Entry 4MEY (X-ray diffraction, 3.95 A resolution); this record covers chains A and B of the 6 polymer chains in the assembly.

== Chain A (and B) ==
Molecule: DNA-directed RNA polymerase subunit alpha
Organism: Escherichia coli
Notes: EC 2.7.7.6; chain B of this document is another copy of the same molecule, construct and numbering; everything in this record applies to it too
UniProtKB: P0A7Z4 (RPOA_ECOLI); residues 2-329 here = UniProt positions 2-329
Amino-acid sequence (335 residues; numbered -5 to 329; the number before each row is that of its first residue; numbers below 1 keep their minus sign (Met-5 is residue -5)):
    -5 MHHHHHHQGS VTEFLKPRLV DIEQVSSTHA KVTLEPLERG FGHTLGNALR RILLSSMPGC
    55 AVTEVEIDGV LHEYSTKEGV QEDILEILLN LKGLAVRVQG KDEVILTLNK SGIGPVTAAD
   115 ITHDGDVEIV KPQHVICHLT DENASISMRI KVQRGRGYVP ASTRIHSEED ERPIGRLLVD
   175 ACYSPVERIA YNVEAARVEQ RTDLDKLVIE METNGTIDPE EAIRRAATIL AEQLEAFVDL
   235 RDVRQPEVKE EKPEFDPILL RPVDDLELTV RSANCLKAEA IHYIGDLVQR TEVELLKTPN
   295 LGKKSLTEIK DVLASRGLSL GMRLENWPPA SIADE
Unresolved in the structure: -5 to 4, 159-167, 234-246, 325-329 (chain B: -5 to 5, 159-170, 233-251, 324-329)
Sequence notes: expression tag (-4 to 1)
Curated features (UniProtKB/Swiss-Prot):
  - region: Glu162 to Glu165 (Required for interaction with Crp at class II promoters)
  - modified residue: Arg265 (ADP-ribosylarginine), Lys297 (N6-acetyllysine), Lys298 (N6-acetyllysine)
  - mutagenesis: Arg45 (R45C: In rpoA112; temperature-sensitive, blocks RNA polymerase assembly), Glu162 to Glu165 (5-fold decrease in CRP-class II promoter-dependent transcription), Glu165 (E165K: 5-fold decrease in CRP-class II promoter-dependent transcription), Arg191 (R191C: In rpoA101; temperature-sensitive)

== Interface between chain A and chain B ==
Contacting residue pairs (58):
  Val5(A) with Asp96(B)
  Thr6(A) with Arg150(B)
  Phe8(A) with Arg150(B); Ile223(B), hydrophobic; Gln227(B)
  Leu9(A) with Gln227(B), hydrogen bond (backbone-side chain)
  Lys10(A) with Glu226(B); Gln227(B)
  Pro11(A) with Gln227(B); Ala230(B)
  Phe35(A) with Ile46(B), hydrophobic; Ser50(B)
  Thr38(A) with Ala42(B); Arg45(B)
  Leu39(A) with Leu228(B), hydrophobic
  Ala42(A) with Thr38(B)
  Arg45(A) with Thr38(B)
  Ile46(A) with Phe35(B), hydrophobic
  Ser50(A) with Phe8(B); Phe35(B)
  Glu60(A) with Ile252(B), hydrogen bond (side chain-backbone)
  Ile61(A) with Asp259(B)
  Asp62(A) with Pro256(B); Asp259(B)
  Gly63(A) with Asp259(B), hydrogen bond (backbone-side chain)
  Leu65(A) with Asp259(B); Glu261(B)
  Arg143(A) with Leu254(B)
  Arg150(A) with Thr6(B); Phe8(B)
  Ile168(A) with Ile252(B); Arg310(B), hydrogen bond (backbone-side chain)
  Gly169(A) with Arg310(B)
  Arg170(A) with Ile252(B)
  Arg218(A) with Ala230(B); Phe231(B); Val232(B), hydrogen bond (side chain-backbone)
  Ala221(A) with Phe231(B)
  Ile223(A) with Phe8(B), hydrophobic
  Leu224(A) with Leu39(B), hydrophobic; Leu228(B), hydrophobic
  Glu226(A) with Lys10(B), salt bridge
  Gln227(A) with Leu9(B); Leu31(B); Phe35(B)
  Leu228(A) with Leu39(B), hydrophobic; Leu224(B), hydrophobic
  Ala230(A) with Arg218(B)
  Phe231(A) with Glu214(B); Arg218(B), hydrogen bond (backbone-side chain)
  Val232(A) with Val14(B)
  Asp233(A) with Val14(B); Ile16(B); Glu214(B)
  Val264(A) with Ser313(B); Leu314(B); Gly315(B)
  Asn268(A) with Gly315(B)
Interface residues without a listed pair, chain A (39 interface residues in all): Arg12, Thr222, Ala225
Interface residues without a listed pair, chain B (39 interface residues in all): Glu7, Ile217, Ala221, Arg255

== In short ==
The chain A/chain B interface involves 39 residues from each chain; the contacts include 6 hydrogen bonds and
1 salt bridge. Polar pairs include Glu226(A)-Lys10(B), Leu9(A)-Gln227(B) and Glu60(A)-Ile252(B). From UniProt:
6 mutagenesis sites on chain A.
Both chains are DNA-directed RNA polymerase subunit alpha (Escherichia coli). Entry 4MEY (Crystal structure of
Escherichia coli RNA polymerase holoenzyme) was determined by X-ray diffraction (same publication as 4MEX).
